PDB entry 2P3D | X-ray diffraction, 2.80 A resolution | chains A and B

== Chain A (and B) ==
Molecule: Pol protein
From: Human immunodeficiency virus 1
Notes: EC 3.4.23.16; fragment: HIV-1 protease; engineered mutation(s): Q7K; chain B of this document is another copy of the same molecule, construct and numbering; everything in this record applies to it too
Reference sequence: Q7SRY5 (Q7SRY5_9HIV1); residue numbers follow UniProt; this construct covers 1-99
Chain sequence (99 residues; numbered 1 to 99; the number before each row is that of its first residue):
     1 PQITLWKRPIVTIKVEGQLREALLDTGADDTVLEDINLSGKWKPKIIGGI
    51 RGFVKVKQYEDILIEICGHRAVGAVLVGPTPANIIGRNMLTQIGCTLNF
Ligand contacts: TL-3, C2 symmetric inhibitor (3TL; benzyl [(1S,4S,7S,8R,9R,10S,13S,16S)-7,10-dibenzyl-8,9-dihydroxy-1,16-dimethyl-4,13-bis(1-methylethyl)-2,5,12,15,18-pentaoxo-20-phenyl-19-oxa-3,6,11,14,17-pentaazaicos-1-yl]carbamate): Arg8, Leu23, Asp25, Gly27, Ala28, Asp29, Asp30, Val32, Ile46, Ile47, Gly48, Gly49, Ile50, Phe53, Thr80, Pro81, Ala82, Ile84
From the paper describing this entry:
  - contacts within the chain: Asp25-Leu90 (hydrophobic contact)

== How chain A and chain B interact ==
Residue-residue contacts - 104 pairs, chain A then chain B:
  Pro1(A) with Leu97(B); Asn98(B), hydrogen bond (backbone-side chain); Phe99(B), hydrogen bond (backbone-backbone)
  Gln2(A) with Thr96(B); Leu97(B); Asn98(B)
  Ile3(A) with Thr96(B); Leu97(B), hydrogen bond (backbone-backbone); Phe99(B), hydrophobic
  Thr4(A) with Thr96(B)
  Leu5(A) with Thr26(B); Arg87(B), hydrogen bond (backbone-side chain); Leu90(B), hydrophobic; Thr91(B); Cys95(B)
  Trp6(A) with Arg87(B), hydrogen bond (backbone-side chain); Thr91(B)
  Lys7(A) with Arg87(B)
  Arg8(A) with Asp29(B), salt bridge; Arg87(B)
  Pro9(A) with Thr26(B); Arg87(B); Leu97(B), hydrophobic
  Leu23(A) with Gly27(B)
  Leu24(A) with Thr26(B), hydrogen bond (backbone-side chain); Leu97(B); Phe99(B), hydrophobic
  Asp25(A) with Asp25(B); Thr26(B); Gly27(B), hydrogen bond (side chain-backbone)
  Thr26(A) with Leu5(B); Pro9(B); Leu24(B), hydrogen bond (side chain-backbone); Asp25(B); Thr26(B), hydrogen bond (side chain-backbone); Leu97(B)
  Gly27(A) with Leu23(B); Asp25(B)
  Asp29(A) with Arg8(B), salt bridge
  Gly49(A) with Ile50(B); Pro81(B)
  Ile50(A) with Gly49(B); Ile50(B); Gly52(B); Val54(B), hydrophobic; Thr80(B); Pro81(B)
  Arg51(A) with Gly52(B); Phe53(B); Val54(B)
  Gly52(A) with Ile50(B); Arg51(B)
  Phe53(A) with Arg51(B)
  Val54(A) with Ile50(B), hydrophobic; Arg51(B)
  Cys67(A) with Phe99(B), hydrophobic
  His69(A) with Phe99(B)
  Thr80(A) with Ile50(B)
  Pro81(A) with Gly49(B); Ile50(B)
  Arg87(A) with Leu5(B), hydrogen bond (side chain-backbone); Trp6(B), hydrogen bond (side chain-backbone); Lys7(B), hydrogen bond (side chain-backbone); Arg8(B); Pro9(B)
  Leu90(A) with Leu5(B), hydrophobic
  Thr91(A) with Leu5(B); Trp6(B)
  Ile93(A) with Phe99(B)
  Gly94(A) with Asn98(B); Phe99(B)
  Cys95(A) with Leu5(B); Leu97(B), hydrophobic; Asn98(B); Phe99(B), hydrophobic
  Thr96(A) with Gln2(B); Ile3(B); Thr4(B); Thr96(B); Leu97(B); Asn98(B), hydrogen bond (backbone-backbone)
  Leu97(A) with Pro1(B); Gln2(B); Ile3(B), hydrogen bond (backbone-backbone); Pro9(B), hydrophobic; Leu24(B), hydrophobic; Thr26(B); Cys95(B), hydrophobic; Thr96(B); Leu97(B), hydrophobic
  Asn98(A) with Pro1(B), hydrogen bond (side chain-backbone); Gln2(B); Gly94(B); Cys95(B); Thr96(B), hydrogen bond (backbone-backbone); Asn98(B)
  Phe99(A) with Pro1(B), hydrogen bond (backbone-backbone); Ile3(B), hydrophobic; Leu24(B), hydrophobic; Cys67(B), hydrophobic; His69(B); Ile93(B); Gly94(B); Cys95(B), hydrophobic
Also at the interface, not in a pair above, chain A (39 interface residues in all): Ile47, Gly48, Ile66, Ile84
Also at the interface, not in a pair above, chain B (39 interface residues in all): Ile47, Gly48, Ile66, Ile84

== Summary ==
The chain A/chain B interface involves 39 residues from each chain; the contacts include 17 hydrogen bonds and
2 salt bridges. Polar pairs include Arg8(A)-Asp29(B), Pro1(A)-Asn98(B) and Leu5(A)-Arg87(B). Bound to chain A:
TL-3, C2 symmetric inhibitor. From the paper: contacts within the chain involving Leu90(A) and Asp25(A).
Both chains are Pol protein (Human immunodeficiency virus 1). Entry 2P3D (Crystal Structure of the multi-drug
resistant mutant subtype F HIV protease complexed with TL-3 inhibitor) was determined by X-ray diffraction,
deposited together with 2P3A, 2P3B and 2P3C.
